Entry 8C3F (X-ray diffraction, 2.60 A resolution); this record covers chains L and M of the 3 polymer chains in the assembly.

[Chain L]
Molecule: Reaction center protein L chain
Organism: Cereibacter sphaeroides 2.4.1
Reference sequence: P0C0Y8 (RCEL_CERSP); residues 1-281 here correspond to UniProt positions 2-282 (UniProt number = residue number + 1)
Chain sequence (281 residues; each row starts with the number of its first residue):
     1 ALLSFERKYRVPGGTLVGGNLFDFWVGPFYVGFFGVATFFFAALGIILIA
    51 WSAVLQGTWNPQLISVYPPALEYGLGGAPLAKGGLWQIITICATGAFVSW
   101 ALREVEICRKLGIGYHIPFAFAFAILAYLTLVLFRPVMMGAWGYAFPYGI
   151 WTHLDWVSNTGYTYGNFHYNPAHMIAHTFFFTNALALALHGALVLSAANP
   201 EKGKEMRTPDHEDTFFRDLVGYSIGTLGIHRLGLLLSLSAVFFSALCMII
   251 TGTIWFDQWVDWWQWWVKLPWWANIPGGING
Differences from the reference sequence: engineered mutation His-177 (Ile178 in P0C0Y8), Thr-178 (Ser179 in P0C0Y8)
Ion coordination: Fe ion: His-190, His-230 (shared with His-219(M), Glu-234(M), His-266(M) of chain M)
Ligand contacts:
  - bacteriochlorophyll a (BCL), molecule 1: Ile-46, Ile-49, Tyr-128, Leu-131, Phe-146, Ile-150, Trp-151, His-153, Leu-154, Trp-156, Val-157
  - bacteriochlorophyll a (BCL), molecule 2: Phe-97, Phe-121, Ala-124, Ile-125, Ala-127, Tyr-128, Leu-131, Trp-156, Val-157, Ser-158, Thr-160, Gly-161, Tyr-162, Asn-166, Phe-167, His-168, His-173, Ala-176, His-177, Phe-180, Phe-181, Val-241, Ser-244, Ala-245, Cys-247, Met-248
  - bacteriochlorophyll a (BCL), molecule 3: Val-157, Tyr-162, His-168, Phe-181
  - bacteriochlorophyll a (BCL), molecule 4: His-168, Met-174, His-177, Thr-178, Phe-181, Thr-182, Leu-185
  - bacteriopheophytin b (BPB), molecule 1: Thr-38, Phe-41, Ala-42, Gly-45, Ile-49, Ile-89, Cys-92, Ala-93, Ala-96, Phe-97, Trp-100, Glu-104, Ile-117, Ala-120, Phe-121, Phe-123, Ala-124, Tyr-128, Phe-146, Tyr-148, Gly-149, Ile-150, His-153, Phe-180, Ser-237, Leu-238, Val-241
  - bacteriopheophytin b (BPB), molecule 2: Phe-181, Ala-184, Leu-185, Ala-188, Leu-189, Phe-216, Leu-219, Val-220
  - 1,4-diethylene dioxide (DIO): Phe-123, Leu-235, Leu-238, Ser-239, Phe-242, Phe-243
  - heptane-1,2,3-triol (HTO): Trp-255, Trp-262, Trp-265
  - ubiquinone-10 (U10), molecule 1: Val-26, Phe-29, Tyr-30, Val-31, Gly-35, Thr-38, Phe-39, Trp-100, Arg-103
  - ubiquinone-10 (U10), molecule 2: Pro-171, Met-174, Ile-175, Thr-178, Phe-179, Thr-182, Leu-185, Ala-186, Leu-189, His-190, Leu-193, Val-194, Glu-212, Asp-213, Phe-216, Tyr-222, Ser-223, Ile-224, Gly-225, Thr-226, Ile-229, Leu-232, Leu-236, Trp-263

[Chain M]
Molecule: Reaction center protein M chain
Organism: Cereibacter sphaeroides 2.4.1
Reference sequence: P0C0Y9 (RCEM_CERSP); residues 1-303 here correspond to UniProt positions 2-304 (UniProt number = residue number + 1)
Chain sequence (303 residues; numbered 1 to 303; the number before each row is that of its first residue):
     1 AEYQNIFTQVQVRGPADLGMTEDVNLANRSGVGPFSTLLGWFGNAQLGPI
    51 YLGSLGVLSLFSGLMWFFTIGIWFWYQAGWNPAVFLRDLFFFSLEPPAPE
   101 YGLSFAAPLKEGGLWLIASFFMFVAVWSWWGRTYLRAQALGMGKHTAWAF
   151 LSAIWLWMVLGFIRPILMGSWSEAVPYGIFSHLDWTNNFSLVHGNLHYNP
   201 FHGLSIAFLYGSALLFAMHGATILAVSRFGGERELEQIADRGTAAERAAL
   251 FWRWTMGFNATMEGIHRWAIWMAVLVTLTGGIGILLSGTVVDNWYVWGQN
   301 HGM
Disordered / not traced: 303
Differences from the reference sequence: engineered mutation Thr-8 (Ser9 in P0C0Y9), His-197 (Phe198 in P0C0Y9)
Ion coordination: K+: Val-192, Asp-292; Fe ion: His-219, Glu-234, His-266 (shared with His-190(L), His-230(L) of chain L)
Ligand contacts:
  - bacteriochlorophyll a (BCL), molecule 1: Trp-66, Phe-67, Leu-89, Met-122, Trp-157, Leu-160, Val-175, Ile-179, His-182, Leu-183, Trp-185, Thr-186
  - bacteriochlorophyll a (BCL), molecule 2: Trp-66, Met-122, Val-126, Phe-150, Ala-153, Ile-154, Leu-156, Trp-157, Leu-160, Trp-185, Thr-186, Asn-187, Phe-189, Ser-190, Asn-195, Leu-196, His-197, His-202, Ser-205, Ile-206, Leu-209, Tyr-210, Val-276, Thr-277, Gly-280, Gly-281, Ile-284
  - bacteriochlorophyll a (BCL), molecule 3: His-197, Gly-203, Ile-206, Ala-207, Tyr-210, Gly-211, Leu-214
  - bacteriopheophytin b (BPB), molecule 1: Ser-59, Leu-60, Gly-63, Leu-64, Trp-66, Phe-67, Ala-125, Val-126, Trp-129, Thr-133, Thr-146, Ala-149, Phe-150, Ala-153, Ala-273, Val-274, Val-276, Thr-277
  - bacteriopheophytin b (BPB), molecule 2: Tyr-210, Ala-213, Leu-214, Ala-217, Met-218, Trp-252, Thr-255, Met-256
  - heptane-1,2,3-triol (HTO): Leu-86, Arg-87, Asp-88, Leu-89, Phe-90, Phe-91
  - speroidenone (SPN): Trp-66, Phe-67, Phe-68, Ile-70, Gly-71, Ile-72, Phe-74, Trp-75, Phe-85, Leu-89, Phe-105, Trp-115, Leu-116, Ser-119, Phe-120, Met-122, Phe-123, Trp-157, Met-158, Leu-160, Gly-161, Phe-162, Trp-171, Val-175, Pro-176, Tyr-177, Gly-178, Ile-179, His-182
  - ubiquinone-10 (U10): Leu-214, Leu-215, Met-218, His-219, Thr-222, Ile-223, Ala-245, Ala-248, Ala-249, Trp-252, Met-256, Phe-258, Asn-259, Ala-260, Thr-261, Met-262, Ile-265, Trp-268, Met-272
Curated features (UniProtKB/Swiss-Prot):
  - binding site ((7R,8Z)-bacteriochlorophyll b): His-182, His-202
  - binding site (Fe cation): His-219, Glu-234, His-266
  - binding site (a ubiquinone): Trp-252

[Chain L / chain M interface]
Residue-residue contacts (209):
  Leu-3(L) with Leu-250(M), hydrophobic; Arg-253(M); Asn-259(M)
  Phe-5(L) with Arg-241(M); Glu-246(M); Leu-250(M), hydrophobic
  Glu-6(L) with Leu-250(M); Arg-253(M), salt bridge; Trp-254(M), hydrogen bond
  Lys-8(L) with Glu-246(M), salt bridge
  Tyr-9(L) with Thr-243(M), hydrogen bond; Glu-246(M), hydrogen bond; Arg-247(M); Leu-250(M), hydrophobic; Trp-254(M)
  Arg-10(L) with Trp-254(M)
  Trp-25(L) with Trp-254(M)
  Pro-28(L) with Arg-253(M); Trp-254(M); Gly-257(M)
  Phe-29(L) with Trp-254(M); Thr-255(M); Met-256(M); Gly-257(M)
  Tyr-30(L) with Trp-254(M), hydrogen bond (backbone-backbone)
  Trp-100(L) with Thr-255(M)
  Arg-103(L) with Trp-254(M), hydrogen bond (side chain-backbone); Thr-255(M), hydrogen bond (side chain-backbone)
  Glu-104(L) with Phe-251(M); Thr-255(M)
  Ile-107(L) with Phe-251(M), hydrophobic; Trp-254(M), hydrophobic; Thr-255(M)
  Cys-108(L) with Phe-251(M), hydrophobic
  Lys-110(L) with Trp-254(M)
  Leu-111(L) with Arg-247(M), hydrogen bond (backbone-side chain); Phe-251(M); Trp-254(M), hydrophobic
  Gly-112(L) with Arg-228(M), hydrogen bond (backbone-side chain); Phe-229(M)
  Ile-113(L) with Ala-225(M); Val-226(M), hydrophobic; Arg-228(M); Phe-229(M), hydrophobic; Arg-247(M)
  Gly-114(L) with Ala-225(M), hydrogen bond (backbone-backbone); Arg-228(M)
  His-116(L) with Gln-4(M), hydrogen bond (side chain-backbone); Ala-221(M); Leu-224(M); Ala-225(M)
  Ile-117(L) with Ala-221(M), hydrophobic; Thr-222(M); Phe-251(M), hydrophobic; Trp-252(M), hydrophobic
  Trp-151(L) with His-197(M)
  Leu-154(L) with His-197(M)
  Asp-155(L) with Tyr-198(M), hydrogen bond
  Tyr-162(L) with Asn-187(M), hydrogen bond; Leu-191(M)
  Asn-166(L) with Leu-183(M); Asp-184(M); Asn-187(M)
  His-168(L) with Leu-183(M), hydrogen bond (side chain-backbone); Thr-186(M)
  Tyr-169(L) with Phe-180(M), hydrogen bond (side chain-backbone); Asp-184(M), hydrogen bond
  Met-174(L) with Phe-180(M), hydrophobic; Leu-183(M), hydrophobic
  Phe-180(L) with Leu-209(M); Ala-213(M), hydrophobic
  Phe-181(L) with Leu-209(M), hydrophobic
  Asn-183(L) with Ser-212(M), hydrogen bond (side chain-backbone); Ala-213(M); Phe-216(M)
  Ala-184(L) with Ala-273(M)
  Ala-186(L) with Phe-216(M)
  Leu-187(L) with Ser-212(M); Phe-216(M), hydrophobic; Ala-269(M); Ala-273(M), hydrophobic
  Ala-188(L) with Ala-273(M)
  His-190(L) with His-219(M); Glu-234(M), salt bridge; His-266(M), hydrogen bond
  Gly-191(L) with His-266(M)
  Ala-192(L) with His-145(M); Thr-146(M); Ile-270(M), hydrophobic
  Val-194(L) with Glu-234(M); Leu-235(M); His-266(M)
  Leu-195(L) with His-145(M); Glu-263(M); His-266(M); Arg-267(M); Ile-270(M), hydrophobic
  Ser-196(L) with Met-142(M); Gly-143(M), hydrogen bond (backbone-backbone); His-145(M), hydrogen bond (backbone-side chain)
  Ala-197(L) with Met-142(M), hydrophobic; Leu-235(M), hydrophobic
  Ala-198(L) with Leu-235(M)
  Asn-199(L) with Gly-143(M); His-145(M); Glu-263(M), hydrogen bond; Arg-267(M)
  Pro-200(L) with Gly-141(M); Gly-143(M)
  Glu-201(L) with Gln-138(M); Gly-141(M), hydrogen bond (backbone-backbone); Met-142(M); Lys-144(M), salt bridge
  Met-206(L) with Leu-235(M); Ile-238(M), hydrophobic
  Arg-207(L) with Glu-22(M), salt bridge; Leu-140(M), hydrogen bond (side chain-backbone); Gly-141(M); Met-142(M); Leu-235(M)
  Thr-208(L) with Leu-235(M)
  Pro-209(L) with Leu-235(M)
  Asp-210(L) with Met-20(M)
  His-211(L) with Met-20(M); Glu-22(M), salt bridge; Met-142(M)
  Glu-212(L) with Met-142(M); Leu-235(M)
  Asp-213(L) with Asn-44(M)
  Thr-214(L) with Gly-19(M); Met-20(M), hydrogen bond (side chain-backbone); Arg-29(M); Leu-140(M)
  Phe-215(L) with Thr-133(M); Ala-137(M); Leu-140(M), hydrophobic; Met-142(M), hydrophobic; Thr-146(M)
  Arg-217(L) with Asn-44(M); Gly-48(M); Pro-49(M); Ile-50(M)
  Asp-218(L) with Arg-29(M), salt bridge; Ile-50(M); Tyr-51(M), hydrogen bond (backbone-backbone); Arg-132(M), hydrogen bond (backbone-side chain)
  Leu-219(L) with Trp-129(M); Arg-132(M), hydrogen bond (backbone-side chain); Thr-133(M)
  Val-220(L) with Ile-50(M)
  Gly-221(L) with Leu-47(M); Gly-48(M), hydrogen bond (backbone-backbone); Pro-49(M); Ile-50(M)
  Tyr-222(L) with Leu-39(M), hydrophobic; Asn-44(M), hydrogen bond (side chain-backbone); Gln-46(M); Leu-47(M), hydrophobic
  Ser-223(L) with Asn-44(M), hydrogen bond (backbone-side chain)
  Ile-224(L) with Gly-43(M); Asn-44(M), hydrogen bond (backbone-backbone)
  Gly-225(L) with Asn-44(M)
  Thr-226(L) with Glu-232(M)
  Leu-227(L) with Asn-5(M); Leu-224(M), hydrophobic; Glu-232(M)
  Gly-228(L) with Phe-42(M)
  Ile-229(L) with Phe-216(M)
  His-230(L) with His-219(M), hydrogen bond; Gly-220(M); Ile-223(M); Glu-234(M), salt bridge
  Arg-231(L) with Tyr-3(M), hydrogen bond; Asn-5(M), hydrogen bond (side chain-backbone); Ile-6(M), hydrogen bond (side chain-backbone); Phe-7(M); Thr-8(M), hydrogen bond; Trp-41(M); Phe-42(M), hydrogen bond (side chain-backbone)
  Leu-232(L) with Phe-42(M)
  Gly-233(L) with Phe-216(M)
  Leu-234(L) with Ala-217(M); Leu-224(M), hydrophobic
  Leu-235(L) with Phe-42(M), hydrophobic
  Ser-237(L) with Ala-213(M), hydrogen bond (side chain-backbone); Phe-216(M); Ala-217(M)
  Trp-263(L) with Phe-90(M), hydrophobic; Phe-180(M), hydrophobic
  Trp-266(L) with Leu-86(M), hydrogen bond (side chain-backbone); Arg-87(M), hydrogen bond (side chain-backbone)
  Val-267(L) with Arg-87(M)
  Trp-272(L) with Ala-83(M); Leu-86(M), hydrophobic; Arg-87(M), hydrogen bond (backbone-side chain)
  Ala-273(L) with Arg-87(M)
  Ile-275(L) with Asn-81(M); Val-84(M), hydrophobic; Arg-87(M), hydrogen bond (backbone-side chain)
  Pro-276(L) with Val-84(M)
  Gly-277(L) with Arg-87(M), hydrogen bond (backbone-side chain)
  Gly-278(L) with Gln-77(M), hydrogen bond (backbone-backbone); Asp-88(M)
  Ile-279(L) with Asp-88(M), hydrogen bond (backbone-side chain); Phe-91(M), hydrophobic; Phe-92(M), hydrophobic
  Asn-280(L) with Arg-87(M); Asp-88(M), hydrogen bond
  Gly-281(L) with Arg-87(M)
Also at the interface, not in a pair above, chain L (97 interface residues in all): Ala-120, Val-157, Ser-158, Leu-189, Leu-193, Lys-204, Leu-238
Also at the interface, not in a pair above, chain M (99 interface residues in all): Asp-17, Val-24, Ala-78, Arg-136, Ala-149, Asn-195, Met-218, Ala-239, Ala-249, Met-272

[Overview]
97 residues of chain L and 99 residues of chain M are in contact; the contacts include 45 hydrogen bonds and 8
salt bridges. Polar pairs include Glu-6(L)/Arg-253(M), Lys-8(L)/Glu-246(M) and His-190(L)/Glu-234(M).
Here chain L is Reaction center protein L chain and chain M is Reaction center protein M chain, both from
Cereibacter sphaeroides 2.4.1. Entry 8C3F (Double mutant I(L177)H/F(M197)H structure of Photosynthetic
Reaction Center From Cereibacter sphaeroides strain RV) was determined by X-ray diffraction.
